Entry 6RI7 (electron microscopy, 3.90 A resolution); this record covers chains N and D of the 10 polymer chains in the assembly.

== Chain N ==
Molecule: Non-template DNA
Sequence (39 nucleotides; numbered 1 to 39; the number before each row is that of its first residue):
     1 GGTCAGTACG TCCCGTCGAT CTTCGGAAGA GATTCAGAG
Unresolved in the structure: 1-4, 14-23, 37-39

== Chain D ==
Name: DNA-directed RNA polymerase subunit beta'
From: Escherichia coli (strain K12)
Notes: EC 2.7.7.6
Reference sequence: P0A8T7 (RPOC_ECOLI); residues 1-1407 here = UniProt positions 1-1407
Amino-acid sequence (1407 residues; row label = number of the first residue in the row):
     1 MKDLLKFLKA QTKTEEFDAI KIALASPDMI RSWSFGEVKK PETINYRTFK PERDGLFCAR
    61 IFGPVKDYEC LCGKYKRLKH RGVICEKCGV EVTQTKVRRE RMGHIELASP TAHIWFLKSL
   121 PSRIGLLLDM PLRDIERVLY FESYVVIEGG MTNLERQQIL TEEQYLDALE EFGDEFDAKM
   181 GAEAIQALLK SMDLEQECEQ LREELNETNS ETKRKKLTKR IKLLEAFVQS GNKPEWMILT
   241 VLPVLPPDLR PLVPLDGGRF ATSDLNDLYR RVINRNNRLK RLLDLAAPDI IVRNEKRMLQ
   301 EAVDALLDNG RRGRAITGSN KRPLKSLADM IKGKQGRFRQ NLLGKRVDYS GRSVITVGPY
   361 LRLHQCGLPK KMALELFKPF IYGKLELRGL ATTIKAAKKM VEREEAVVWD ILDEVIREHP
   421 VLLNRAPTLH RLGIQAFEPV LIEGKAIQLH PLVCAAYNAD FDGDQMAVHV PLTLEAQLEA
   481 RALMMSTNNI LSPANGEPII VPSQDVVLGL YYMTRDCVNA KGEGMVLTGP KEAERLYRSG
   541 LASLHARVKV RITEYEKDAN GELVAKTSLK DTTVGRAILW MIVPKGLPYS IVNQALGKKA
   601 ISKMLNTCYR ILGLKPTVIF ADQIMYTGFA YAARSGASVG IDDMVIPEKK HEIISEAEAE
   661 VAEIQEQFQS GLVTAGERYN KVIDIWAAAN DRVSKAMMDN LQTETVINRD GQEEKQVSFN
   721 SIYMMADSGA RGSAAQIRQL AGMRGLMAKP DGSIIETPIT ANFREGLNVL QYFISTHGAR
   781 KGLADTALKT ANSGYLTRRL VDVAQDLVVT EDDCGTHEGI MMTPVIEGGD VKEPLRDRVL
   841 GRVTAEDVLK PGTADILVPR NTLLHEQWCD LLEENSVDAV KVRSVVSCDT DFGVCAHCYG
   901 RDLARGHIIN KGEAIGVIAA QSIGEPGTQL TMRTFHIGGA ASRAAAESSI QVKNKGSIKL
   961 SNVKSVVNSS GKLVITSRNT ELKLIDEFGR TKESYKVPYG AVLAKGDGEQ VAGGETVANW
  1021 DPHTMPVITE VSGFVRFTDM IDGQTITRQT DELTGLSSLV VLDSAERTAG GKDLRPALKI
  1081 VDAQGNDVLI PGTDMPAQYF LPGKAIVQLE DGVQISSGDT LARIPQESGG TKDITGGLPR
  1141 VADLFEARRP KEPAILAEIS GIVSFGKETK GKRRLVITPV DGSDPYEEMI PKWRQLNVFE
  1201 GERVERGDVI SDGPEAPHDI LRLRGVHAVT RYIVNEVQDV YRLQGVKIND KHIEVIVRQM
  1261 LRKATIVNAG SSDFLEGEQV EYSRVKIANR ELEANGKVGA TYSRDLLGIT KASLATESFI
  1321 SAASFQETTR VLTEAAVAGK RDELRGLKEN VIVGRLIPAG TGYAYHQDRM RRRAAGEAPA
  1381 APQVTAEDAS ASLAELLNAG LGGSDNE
Unresolved in the structure: 1-15, 1374-1407
Curated features (UniProtKB/Swiss-Prot):
  - binding site (Zn(2+)): Cys70, Cys72, Cys85, Cys88, Cys814, Cys888, Cys895, Cys898
  - binding site (Mg(2+)): Asp460, Asp462, Asp464
  - modified residue: Lys983 (N6-acetyllysine)
  - mutagenesis: Gln504 (Q504P: Resistant to antibiotics salinamide A and B), Asn690 (N690D: Resistant to antibiotics salinamide A and B), Met697 (M697V: Resistant to antibiotics salinamide A and B), Ala735 (A735T: Resistant to antibiotics salinamide A and B), Arg738 (R738C/H/P/S: Resistant to antibiotics salinamide A and B), Ala748 (A748E: Resistant to antibiotics salinamide A and B), Pro758 (P758S/T: Resistant to antibiotics salinamide A and B), Phe763 (F763C: Resistant to antibiotics salinamide A and B), Ser775 (S775A: Resistant to antibiotics salinamide A and B), Ala779 (A779T/V: Resistant to antibiotics salinamide A and B), Arg780 (R780C: Resistant to antibiotics salinamide A and B), Gly782 (G782A/C: Resistant to antibiotics salinamide A and B), 1 further mutagenesis entry in UniProt
Metal / ion sites: Zn2+ site 1: Cys70, Cys72, Cys85, Cys88; Mg2+: Asp460, Asp462, Asp464 (shared with 1 residue of chain R); Zn2+ site 2: Cys814, Cys888, Cys895, Cys898

== How chain N and chain D interact ==
Residue-residue contacts (8; chain N residue first):
  DG10(N) - Arg47(D)  salt bridge to the phosphate
  DC13(N) - Arg270(D)  hydrogen bond to the base
  DG26(N) - Arg1148(D)  hydrogen bond to the phosphate
  DA27(N) - Glu1146(D)  phosphate contact
  DA27(N) - Arg1148(D)  salt bridge to the phosphate
  DA30(N) - Arg133(D)  hydrogen bond to the phosphate
  DG31(N) - Arg133(D)  salt bridge to the phosphate
  DA36(N) - Thr1169(D)  phosphate contact
Other interface residues (no listed pair), chain N (11 interface residues in all): DC9, DT11, DA28, DG29
Other interface residues (no listed pair), chain D (13 interface residues in all): Tyr46, Leu120, Pro131, Lys216, Lys219, Arg271, Lys1311

== Overview ==
The interface between chain N and chain D involves 11 residues on one side and 13 on the other, with 3
hydrogen bonds and 3 salt bridges. Polar pairs include DC13(N)-Arg270(D), DG26(N)-Arg1148(D) and
DA30(N)-Arg133(D).
Chain N is Non-template DNA and chain D is DNA-directed RNA polymerase subunit beta' (Escherichia coli (strain
K12)); the structure, Cryo-EM structure of E. coli RNA polymerase elongation complex bound to GreB
transcription factor, was determined by electron microscopy together with 6RH3, 6RI9, 6RIN and 6RIP from the
same study.
